PDB entry 5KTZ | electron microscopy, 4.30 A resolution (low resolution: residue-level contacts below are approximate; hydrogen-bond / salt-bridge calls are withheld) | chains 3 and 7 of the 4 polymer chains in the assembly

# Chain 3
Molecule: Genome polyprotein
Source organism: Poliovirus type 1
UniProt: P03300 (POLG_POL1M); residues 1-231 here correspond to UniProt positions 342-572 (UniProt number = residue number + 341)
Sequence (231 residues; each row starts with the number of its first residue):
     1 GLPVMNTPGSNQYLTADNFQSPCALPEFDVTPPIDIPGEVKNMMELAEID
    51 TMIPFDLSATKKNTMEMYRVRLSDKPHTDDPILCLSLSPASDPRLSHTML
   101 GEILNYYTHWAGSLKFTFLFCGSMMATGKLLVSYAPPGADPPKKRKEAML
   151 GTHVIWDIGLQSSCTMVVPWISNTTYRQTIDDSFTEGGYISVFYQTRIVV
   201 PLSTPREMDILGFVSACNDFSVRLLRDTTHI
Construct notes: conflict Ser-123 (Phe464 in P03300)
Reported in the primary citation:
  - conformationally variable residues (loop rearrangement): Asp-182 to Phe-184

# Chain 7
Molecule: Vhh 12B
Source organism: Camelus dromedarius
Notes: antibody fragment or engineered binder
Sequence (123 residues; numbered 1 to 123; the number before each row is that of its first residue):
     1 QVQLQESGGGSVQAGGSLTLSCAASGYAVSRYSMGWFRQAPGKENEGVAA
    51 IDSSGVGTTYADSVKGRFTISRDNAKDTVYLRMNSLKPEDTAIYYCASGF
   101 GLSLSRYTYAYWGQGTQVTVSSH
Disulfide bonds: Cys-22/Cys-96

# How chain 3 and chain 7 interact
Contacting residue pairs (40):
  Phe-55(3) / Tyr-107(7)
  Asp-56(3) / Arg-106(7)
  Asp-56(3) / Tyr-107(7)
  Leu-57(3) / Trp-112(7)
  Ser-58(3) / Asn-45(7)
  Ser-58(3) / Trp-112(7)
  Ala-59(3) / Tyr-95(7)
  Ala-59(3) / Trp-112(7)
  Thr-60(3) / Gln-39(7)
  Lys-61(3) / Glu-44(7)
  Lys-61(3) / Arg-106(7)
  Arg-69(3) / Arg-106(7)
  Val-70(3) / Tyr-107(7)
  Arg-71(3) / Arg-106(7)
  Asp-80(3) / Ser-103(7)
  Asp-80(3) / Leu-104(7)
  Asp-80(3) / Ser-105(7)
  Pro-81(3) / Ser-105(7)
  Pro-81(3) / Thr-108(7)
  Ile-82(3) / Ser-105(7)
  Ile-82(3) / Thr-108(7)
  Leu-83(3) / Tyr-107(7)
  Leu-83(3) / Thr-108(7)
  Cys-84(3) / Thr-108(7)
  Ser-86(3) / Phe-100(7)
  Ser-91(3) / Tyr-32(7)
  Asp-92(3) / Phe-100(7)
  Pro-93(3) / Ala-110(7)
  Pro-93(3) / Tyr-111(7)
  Arg-94(3) / Phe-100(7)
  Pro-141(3) / Phe-100(7)
  Pro-141(3) / Gly-101(7)
  Lys-143(3) / Phe-100(7)
  Lys-143(3) / Gly-101(7)
  Lys-143(3) / Leu-102(7)
  Asp-181(3) / Arg-31(7)
  Asp-182(3) / Arg-31(7)
  Ser-183(3) / Arg-31(7)
  Glu-186(3) / Arg-31(7)
  Tyr-189(3) / Phe-100(7)
Interface residues without a listed pair, chain 3 (28 interface residues in all): Lys-62
Interface residues without a listed pair, chain 7 (20 interface residues in all): Tyr-109, Gly-113

# Overview
Chain 3 and chain 7 form an interface of 28 and 20 residues respectively. The paper reports conformational
variability at Asp-182(3).
Chain 3 is Genome polyprotein (Poliovirus type 1) and chain 7 is Vhh 12B (Camelus dromedarius); the structure,
expanded poliovirus in complex with VHH 12B, was determined by electron microscopy together with 5KU0, 5KU2
and 5KWL from the same study.
